PDB entry 3OX3 | X-ray diffraction, 1.80 A resolution | chains A and B

== Chain A (and B) ==
Molecule: Ribosyldihydronicotinamide dehydrogenase [quinone]
From: Homo sapiens
Notes: EC 1.10.99.2; chain B of this document is another copy of the same molecule, construct and numbering; everything in this record applies to it too
UniProt: P16083 (NQO2_HUMAN); residues 0-230 here correspond to UniProt positions 1-231 (UniProt number = residue number + 1)
Chain sequence (231 residues; row label = number of the first residue in the row; numbering starts at 0):
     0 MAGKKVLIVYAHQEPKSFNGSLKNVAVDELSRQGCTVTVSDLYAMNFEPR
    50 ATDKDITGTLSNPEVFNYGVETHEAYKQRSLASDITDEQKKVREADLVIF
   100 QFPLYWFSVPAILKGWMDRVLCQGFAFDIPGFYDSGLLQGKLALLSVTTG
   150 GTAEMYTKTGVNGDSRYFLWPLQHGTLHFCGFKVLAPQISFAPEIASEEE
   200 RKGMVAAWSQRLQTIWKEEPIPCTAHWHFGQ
Unresolved in the structure: 0-1, 229-230 (chain B: 0-1, 230)
UniProt features mapped onto this chain:
  - binding site (FAD): His11, Phe17 to Ser20, Leu103 to Phe106, Thr147 to Gly150, Tyr155, Glu193, Arg200
  - binding site (substrate): Phe126 to Ile128
  - binding site (Zn(2+)): His173, His177, Cys222
  - modified residue (Phosphoserine): Ser79, Ser196
Ion coordination: Zn2+: His173, His177, Cys222
Ligand contacts:
  - 4X4 (N-[2-(2-methoxy-1H-dipyrido[2,3-a:3',2'-e]pyrrolizin-11-yl)ethyl]furan-2-carboxamide), molecule 1: Gly68, Val69, Gln122, Phe126, Gly174, Phe178
  - 4X4, molecule 2: Trp105, Phe106, Gly149, Gly150, Thr151, Met154, Tyr155, Asn161, Glu193, Ile194
  - FAD (flavin-adenine dinucleotide), molecule 1: His11, Lys15, Ser16, Phe17, Asn18, Ser20, Pro102, Leu103, Tyr104, Trp105, Phe106, Thr147, Thr148, Gly149, Gly150, Tyr155, Pro192, Glu193, Glu197, Arg200, Lys201, Val204
  - FAD, molecule 2: Asn66, Tyr67, Gly68, Asp117
Reported in the primary citation:
  - binding site for 4X4: Gly68, Gln122, Asn161, Phe178

== How chain A and chain B interact ==
Pairs across the interface - 85 pairs, chain A then chain B:
  Gln12(A) - Ala50(B)  hydrogen bond (side chain-backbone)
  Gln12(A) - Phe65(B)
  Gln12(A) - Tyr67(B)
  Glu13(A) - Glu63(B)
  Glu13(A) - Val64(B)
  Glu13(A) - Phe65(B)  hydrogen bond (side chain-backbone)
  Lys15(A) - Glu63(B)  salt bridge
  Tyr42(A) - Ala50(B)
  Asn45(A) - Arg49(B)  hydrogen bond (backbone-side chain)
  Phe46(A) - Arg49(B)  hydrogen bond (backbone-side chain)
  Glu47(A) - Arg49(B)  salt bridge
  Pro48(A) - Pro48(B)  hydrophobic
  Pro48(A) - Arg49(B)
  Pro48(A) - Ala110(B)
  Arg49(A) - Asn45(B)  hydrogen bond (side chain-backbone)
  Arg49(A) - Phe46(B)  hydrogen bond (side chain-backbone)
  Arg49(A) - Glu47(B)  salt bridge
  Arg49(A) - Pro48(B)
  Arg49(A) - Ile111(B)
  Ala50(A) - Gln12(B)  hydrogen bond (backbone-side chain)
  Ala50(A) - Tyr42(B)
  Ala50(A) - Tyr104(B)  hydrophobic
  Glu63(A) - Lys15(B)
  Val64(A) - Glu13(B)
  Val64(A) - Lys15(B)
  Phe65(A) - Gln12(B)
  Phe65(A) - Glu13(B)  hydrogen bond (backbone-side chain)
  Asn66(A) - Glu193(B)  hydrogen bond
  Tyr67(A) - Gln12(B)
  Tyr104(A) - Tyr67(B)
  Tyr104(A) - Lys113(B)  hydrogen bond (backbone-side chain)
  Tyr104(A) - Asp117(B)
  Trp105(A) - Met116(B)  hydrogen bond (side chain-backbone)
  Trp105(A) - Asp117(B)
  Trp105(A) - Leu120(B)
  Trp105(A) - Gly174(B)
  Trp105(A) - Thr175(B)
  Trp105(A) - Phe178(B)  hydrophobic
  Trp105(A) - Cys179(B)  hydrophobic
  Phe106(A) - Tyr132(B)
  Phe106(A) - Trp169(B)
  Phe106(A) - Pro170(B)  hydrophobic
  Phe106(A) - Gly174(B)
  Ser107(A) - Lys113(B)
  Val108(A) - Lys113(B)  hydrogen bond (backbone-side chain)
  Pro109(A) - Asp117(B)
  Ala110(A) - Pro48(B)
  Ala110(A) - Ala110(B)
  Ala110(A) - Lys113(B)
  Ala110(A) - Gly114(B)
  Ala110(A) - Asp117(B)  hydrogen bond (backbone-side chain)
  Ile111(A) - Arg49(B)
  Lys113(A) - Tyr104(B)  hydrogen bond (side chain-backbone)
  Lys113(A) - Ser107(B)
  Lys113(A) - Val108(B)  hydrogen bond (side chain-backbone)
  Lys113(A) - Ala110(B)
  Gly114(A) - Ala110(B)
  Met116(A) - Trp105(B)  hydrogen bond (backbone-side chain)
  Asp117(A) - Tyr104(B)
  Asp117(A) - Trp105(B)
  Asp117(A) - Pro109(B)
  Asp117(A) - Ala110(B)  hydrogen bond (side chain-backbone)
  Leu120(A) - Trp105(B)
  Tyr132(A) - Phe106(B)
  Tyr132(A) - Val160(B)
  Tyr132(A) - Asn161(B)  hydrogen bond
  Val160(A) - Tyr132(B)  hydrogen bond (backbone-side chain)
  Val160(A) - His173(B)  hydrogen bond (backbone-side chain)
  Asn161(A) - Tyr132(B)  hydrogen bond
  Asn161(A) - Trp169(B)
  Tyr166(A) - Trp169(B)
  Tyr166(A) - Phe228(B)  hydrophobic
  Trp169(A) - Phe106(B)
  Trp169(A) - Asn161(B)
  Trp169(A) - Tyr166(B)
  Pro170(A) - Phe106(B)  hydrophobic
  His173(A) - Val160(B)  hydrogen bond (side chain-backbone)
  Gly174(A) - Trp105(B)
  Gly174(A) - Phe106(B)
  Thr175(A) - Trp105(B)
  Phe178(A) - Trp105(B)  hydrophobic
  Cys179(A) - Trp105(B)  hydrophobic
  Glu193(A) - Asn66(B)  hydrogen bond
  Phe228(A) - Tyr166(B)  hydrophobic
  Phe228(A) - Phe228(B)  hydrophobic
Interface residues without a listed pair, chain A (47 interface residues in all): His11, Thr51, Phe126, Gly162, Phe167, Ala224
Interface residues without a listed pair, chain B (47 interface residues in all): His11, Thr51, Phe126, Gly162, Phe167, Ala224

== Summary ==
Chain A and chain B each contribute 47 residues to their interface; the contacts include 23 hydrogen bonds and
3 salt bridges. Among the polar pairs are Lys15(A)-Glu63(B), Glu47(A)-Arg49(B) and Gln12(A)-Ala50(B). Bound to
chain A: flavin-adenine dinucleotide and compound 4X4. From the paper: a binding site for 4X4 at Gly68(A),
Gln122(A) and Asn161(A) among others.
Both chains are Ribosyldihydronicotinamide dehydrogenase [quinone] (Homo sapiens). Entry 3OX3 (X-ray
Structural study of quinone reductase II inhibition by compounds with micromolar to nanomolar range IC50 ...)
was determined by X-ray diffraction, deposited together with 3OVM, 3OWH, 3OWX, 3OX1 and 3OX2.
